Entry 3WFG (X-ray diffraction, 1.40 A resolution); this record covers chain A.

Chain A:
Molecule: Mineralocorticoid receptor
From: Homo sapiens
Notes: fragment: ligand-binding domain
UniProt: P08235 (MCR_HUMAN); residues 712-984 here = UniProt positions 712-984
Amino-acid sequence (275 residues; each row starts with the number of its first residue):
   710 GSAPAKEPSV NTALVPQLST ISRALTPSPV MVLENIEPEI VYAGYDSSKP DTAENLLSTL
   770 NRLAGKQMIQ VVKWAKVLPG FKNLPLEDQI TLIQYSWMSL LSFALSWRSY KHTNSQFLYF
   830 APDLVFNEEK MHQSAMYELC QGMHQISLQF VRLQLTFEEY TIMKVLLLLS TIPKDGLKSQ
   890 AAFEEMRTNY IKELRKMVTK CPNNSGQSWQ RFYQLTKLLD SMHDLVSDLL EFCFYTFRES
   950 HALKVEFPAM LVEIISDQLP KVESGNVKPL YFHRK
Unresolved in the structure: 710-734, 984
Sequence notes: expression tag (710-711); engineered mutation S808 (Cys in P08235), L810 (Ser in P08235), V976 (Ala in P08235)
Residues lining bound ligands: WFG (6-[(2S)-4-(4-fluorophenyl)-2-methyl-5-oxo-2,5-dihydrofuran-3-yl]-2H-1,4-benzoxazin-3(4H)-one): L766, L769, N770, A773, W806, M807, L810, S811, L814, F829, M845, L848, C849, M852, L938, F941, C942, T945, V954, F956
Curated features (UniProtKB/Swiss-Prot):
  - region: K782 to K785 (Important for coactivator binding)
  - binding site (21-hydroxyprogesterone): N770, Q776, R817, T945
  - binding site (aldosterone): N770, Q776, R817, T945
  - binding site (progesterone): N770, Q776, R817, T945
  - natural variant: P759 (P759S: In PHA1A), L769 (L769P: In PHA1A), N770 (N770K: In PHA1A), Q776 (Q776R: In PHA1A), S805 (S805P: In PHA1A), L810 (S810L: In EOHSEP; this construct carries the variant), S815 (S815R: In PHA1A), S818 (S818L: In PHA1A), L924 (L924P: In PHA1A), E972 (E972G: In PHA1A), L979 (L979P: In PHA1A)
  - mutagenesis: S767 (S767N: Loss of transcription transactivation; S767Q: Strong decrease of transcription transactivation), N770 (N770A/D/H/Q/S/T: Abolishes aldosterone binding and transcription transactivation), Q776 (Q776A: Reduces aldosterone binding and transcription transactivation), K782 (K782E: Decreased coactivator binding), K785 (K785E: Loss of coactivator binding), E796 (E796R: Decreased coactivator binding), R817 (R817A: Reduces aldosterone binding and transcription transactivation), C849 (C849S: Strongly decreases affinity for aldosterone and transcription transactivation), C942 (C942S: Abolishes steroid binding and transcription transactivation), T945 (T945A: Decreases aldosterone-binding and cortisol-binding), L952 (L952A: Reduces transcription transactivation), K953 (K953A: Slightly reduces aldosterone binding and abolishes transcription transactivation), 3 further mutagenesis entries in UniProt

Overview:
Bound to chain A: compound WFG. UniProt lists 4 residues binding 21-hydroxyprogesterone, 4 aldosterone-binding
residues, 4 progesterone-binding residues and 15 mutagenesis sites.
Chain A is Mineralocorticoid receptor (Homo sapiens); the structure, Mineralocorticoid receptor ligand-binding
domain with compuond 2e, was determined by X-ray diffraction together with 3WFF from the same study.
